PDB entry 7FH6 | X-ray diffraction, 1.55 A resolution | chain A

== Chain A ==
Protein: CylK
Source organism: Cylindrospermum licheniforme UTEX B 2014
UniProt: A0A1Y0K711 (A0A1Y0K711_9NOST); residues 10-675 here = UniProt positions 10-675
Amino-acid sequence (667 residues; each row starts with the number of its first residue):
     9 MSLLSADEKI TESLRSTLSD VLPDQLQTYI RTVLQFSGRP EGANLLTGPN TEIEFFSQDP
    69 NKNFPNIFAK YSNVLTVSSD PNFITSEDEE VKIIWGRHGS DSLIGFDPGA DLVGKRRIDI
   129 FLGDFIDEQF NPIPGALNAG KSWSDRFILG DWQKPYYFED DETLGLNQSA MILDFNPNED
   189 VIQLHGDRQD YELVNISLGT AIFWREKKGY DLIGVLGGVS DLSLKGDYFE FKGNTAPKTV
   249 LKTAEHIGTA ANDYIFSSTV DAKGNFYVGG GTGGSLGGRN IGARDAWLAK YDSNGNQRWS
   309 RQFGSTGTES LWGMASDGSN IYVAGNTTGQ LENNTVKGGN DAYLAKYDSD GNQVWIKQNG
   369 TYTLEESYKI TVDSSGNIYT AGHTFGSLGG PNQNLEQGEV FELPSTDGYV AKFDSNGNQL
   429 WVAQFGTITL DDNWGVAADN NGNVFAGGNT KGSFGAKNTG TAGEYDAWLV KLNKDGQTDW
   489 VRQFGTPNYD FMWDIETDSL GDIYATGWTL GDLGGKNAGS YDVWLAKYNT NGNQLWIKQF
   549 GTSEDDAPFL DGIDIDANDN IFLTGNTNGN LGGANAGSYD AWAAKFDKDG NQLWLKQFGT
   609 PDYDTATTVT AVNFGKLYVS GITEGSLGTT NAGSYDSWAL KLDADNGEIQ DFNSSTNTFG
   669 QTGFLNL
Disordered / not traced: 9, 406-410, 663-670
Sequence notes: initiating methionine (9)
Metal / ion sites: Ca2+ site 1: Thr-84, Ser-86, Asp-88, Gly-104, His-106, Asp-109; Ca2+ site 2: Arg-105, Gly-107, Asp-109, Gly-131, Asp-132, Asp-153; Ca2+ site 3: Asp-132, Trp-151, Asp-153, Glu-187, Asp-188; Ca2+ site 4: Tyr-165, Glu-167, Gly-173, Gln-176, Asp-219, Leu-220; Mg2+ site 1: Asp-169, Thr-171, Glu-214, Tyr-218; Ca2+ site 5: Thr-257, Ala-259, Asp-261, Gly-641, Tyr-643, Asp-644; Ca2+ site 6: Gly-290, Arg-292, Asp-293, Ser-313, Gly-315, Glu-317; Ca2+ site 7: Gly-346, Asn-348, Asp-349, Thr-369, Thr-371, Glu-373; Ca2+ site 8: Thr-414, Asp-415, Thr-435, Thr-437, Asp-439; Ca2+ site 9: Tyr-473, Asp-474, Thr-494, Asn-496, Asp-498; Ca2+ site 10: Asp-502, Asp-559, Ile-561; Ca2+ site 11: Gly-527, Tyr-529, Asp-530, Thr-550, Glu-552, Asp-554; 1 more Mg2+ sites not listed; 1 more Ca2+ sites not listed

== Overview ==
Thr-84, Ser-86, Asp-88, Gly-104, His-106 and Asp-109 form the Ca2+ site 1. The Ca2+ site 2 is built by
Arg-105, Gly-107, Asp-109, Gly-131, Asp-132 and Asp-153.
Chain A is CylK (Cylindrospermum licheniforme UTEX B 2014); the structure, Friedel-Crafts alkylation enzyme
CylK, was determined by X-ray diffraction, deposited together with 7FH7 and 7FH8.
